PDB entry 8DGW | X-ray diffraction, 2.81 A resolution | chains H and G of the 3 polymer chains in the assembly

# Chain H
Name: Antibody CC95.108 Fab heavy chain
From: Homo sapiens
Notes: antibody fragment or engineered binder
Chain sequence (220 residues; row label = number of the first residue in the row; a row labelled like 82A-82C holds insertion residues (82A, then the next letters in order)):
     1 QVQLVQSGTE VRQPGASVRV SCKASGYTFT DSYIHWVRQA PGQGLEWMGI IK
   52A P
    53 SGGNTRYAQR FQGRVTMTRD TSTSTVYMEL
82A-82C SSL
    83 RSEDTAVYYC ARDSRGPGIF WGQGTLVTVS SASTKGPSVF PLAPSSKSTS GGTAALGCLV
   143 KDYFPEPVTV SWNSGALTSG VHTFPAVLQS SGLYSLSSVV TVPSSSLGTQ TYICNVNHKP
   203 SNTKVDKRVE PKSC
Disordered / not traced: 130-133, 214-216
Disulfides: Cys-22/Cys-92, Cys-140/Cys-196

# Chain G
Name: Spike protein S2'
Notes: fragment: stem helix domain, residues 1226-1250
Reference sequence: Q5MQD0 (SPIKE_CVHN1); residues 1226-1250 here = UniProt positions 1226-1250
Chain sequence (25 residues; row label = number of the first residue in the row):
  1226 HSVPKLSDFE SELSHWFKNQ TSIAP
Disordered / not traced: 1246-1250
Swiss-Prot annotation at these positions:
  - glycosylation: Asn-1244 (N-linked (GlcNAc...) asparagine)
Reported in the primary citation:
  - post-translational modification sites: Asn-1244 (citing earlier work)

# Interface between chain H and chain G
Residue-residue contacts - 18 pairs, chain H then chain G:
  Tyr-33(H) with Phe-1234(G), hydrophobic; Glu-1237(G), hydrogen bond; Trp-1241(G), hydrophobic
  His-35(H) with Phe-1242(G)
  Ile-50(H) with Phe-1234(G), hydrophobic; Leu-1238(G), hydrophobic
  Lys-52(H) with Phe-1234(G); Glu-1237(G), salt bridge
  Asn-56(H) with Ser-1232(G); Phe-1234(G)
  Thr-57(H) with Phe-1234(G)
  Arg-58(H) with Phe-1234(G); Glu-1235(G), salt bridge
  Asp-95(H) with Trp-1241(G), hydrogen bond; Phe-1242(G)
  Arg-97(H) with Trp-1241(G), hydrogen bond (side chain-backbone); Phe-1242(G)
  Gly-98(H) with Phe-1242(G)
Also at the interface, not in a pair above, chain H (11 interface residues in all): Ile-51
The authors on this interface:
  - epitope / paratope residues, chain H: Tyr-33(H), Ile-50(H)
  - epitope / paratope residues, chain G: Trp-1241(G)

# Summary
The interface between chain H and chain G involves 11 residues on one side and 7 on the other; the contacts
include 3 hydrogen bonds and 2 salt bridges. Polar pairs include Lys-52(H)/Glu-1237(G), Arg-58(H)/Glu-1235(G)
and Tyr-33(H)/Glu-1237(G). The paper reports epitope/paratope residues Tyr-33(H), Ile-50(H) and Trp-1241(G); a
modification site at Asn-1244(G).
Here chain H is Antibody CC95.108 Fab heavy chain (Homo sapiens) and chain G is Spike protein S2'. Entry 8DGW
(Crystal structure of HCoV-HKU1 spike stem helix peptide in complex with Fab of broadly neutralizing antibody
...) was determined by X-ray diffraction, deposited together with 8DGU.
